7KOE - chains B and D of the 8 polymer chains in the assembly; structure by electron microscopy, 2.90 A resolution.

Chain B:
Molecule: Electron transfer flavoprotein, alpha subunit
From: Thermotoga maritima (strain ATCC 43589 / MSB8 / DSM 3109 / JCM 10099)
UniProt: R4P3F4 (R4P3F4_THEMA); residues 286-623 here correspond to UniProt positions 1-338 (UniProt number = residue number - 285)
Amino-acid sequence (338 residues; row label = number of the first residue in the row):
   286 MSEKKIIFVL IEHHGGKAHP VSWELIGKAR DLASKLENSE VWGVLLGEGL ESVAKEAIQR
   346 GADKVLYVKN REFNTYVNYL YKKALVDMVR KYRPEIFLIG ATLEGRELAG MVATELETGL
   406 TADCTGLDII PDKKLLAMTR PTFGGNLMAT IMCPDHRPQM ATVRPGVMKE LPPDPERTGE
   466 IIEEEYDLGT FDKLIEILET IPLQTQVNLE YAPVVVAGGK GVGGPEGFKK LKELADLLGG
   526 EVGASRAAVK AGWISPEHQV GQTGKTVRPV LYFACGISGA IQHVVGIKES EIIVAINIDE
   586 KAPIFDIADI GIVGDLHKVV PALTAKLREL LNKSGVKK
Unresolved in the structure: 622-623
Ligand contacts:
  - FAD (flavin-adenine dinucleotide), molecule 1: Leu405, Thr406, Ala407, Arg425, Thr427, Ala434, Ile436
  - FAD, molecule 2: Gly504, Lys505, Gly506, Ser530, Arg531, Ala532, Gln544, Val545, Gly546, Gln547, Thr548, Gly549, Gly561, Ile562, Ser563, Gly564, Ala565, Gln567, His568, Ile581, Asn582, Ile583, Asp584, Ala587, Gly599, Asp600, Leu601, His602

Chain D:
Molecule: Ferredoxin-like protein
From: Thermotoga maritima (strain ATCC 43589 / MSB8 / DSM 3109 / JCM 10099)
UniProt: R4NRM2 (R4NRM2_THEMA); residues 439-530 here correspond to UniProt positions 1-92 (UniProt number = residue number - 438)
Amino-acid sequence (92 residues; row label = number of the first residue in the row):
   439 MRIEDKLYLN RYRTDEENPH LKIKDESICA EKCSDRPCVS CCPADVYEWT ESGMEVKFEG
   499 CLECGTCRIV CPFGNIEWNY PRGNYGVLYK FG
Ion coordination: 4Fe-4S cluster Fe: Cys476, Asn513
Ligand contacts:
  - FAD (flavin-adenine dinucleotide): Glu442, Tyr450, Thr452, Glu497, Gly498
  - 4Fe-4S cluster (SF4), molecule 1: Leu459, Cys480, Pro481, Ala482, Val484, Tyr485, Cys499, Leu500, Glu501, Cys502, Gly503, Thr504, Cys505, Trp516
  - 4Fe-4S cluster (SF4), molecule 2: Ile461, Ile466, Cys467, Cys471, Arg474, Pro475, Cys476, Met492, Cys509, Pro510, Phe511, Asn513, Ile514
Reported in the primary citation:
  - binding site for flavin-adenine dinucleotide: Tyr450, Glu497
  - 4Fe-4S cluster coordination: Cys467, Cys471, Cys476, Cys480, Cys499, Cys502, Cys505, Cys509
  - binding site for 4Fe-4S cluster: Pro481, Val484, Leu500, Thr504

Interface between chain B and chain D:
Residue-residue contacts (17):
  Lys505(B) - Glu493(D)  salt bridge
  Arg531(B) - Glu454(D)
  Arg531(B) - Glu497(D)  salt bridge
  Lys535(B) - Glu493(D)  salt bridge
  Lys535(B) - Val494(D)
  Lys535(B) - Lys495(D)
  Lys535(B) - Glu497(D)  salt bridge
  Gln547(B) - Tyr446(D)
  Thr548(B) - Thr452(D)
  Thr548(B) - Glu454(D)  hydrogen bond
  Ile566(B) - Glu442(D)
  Ile566(B) - Tyr446(D)  hydrophobic
  Gln567(B) - Glu442(D)  hydrogen bond (side chain-backbone)
  Gln567(B) - Leu445(D)
  Gln567(B) - Tyr446(D)
  Val570(B) - Tyr446(D)
  Pro588(B) - Met439(D)  hydrophobic
Interface residues without a listed pair, chain D (12 interface residues in all): Asp443, Phe496
Interface features reported in the paper:
  - residue pairs: Lys505(B)-Glu493(D), Arg531(B)-Glu454(D) (backbone contact), Lys535(B)-Glu497(D), Ile566(B)-Tyr446(D), Val570(B)-Tyr446(D)

In short:
Chain B and chain D form an interface of 9 and 12 residues respectively; the contacts include 2 hydrogen bonds
and 4 salt bridges. Polar contacts include Lys505(B)-Glu493(D), Arg531(B)-Glu497(D) and Lys535(B)-Glu493(D).
The paper describes contacts between Lys505(B) and Glu493(D), Lys535(B) and Glu497(D) and Ile566(B) and
Tyr446(D) among others; a backbone contact between Arg531(B) and Glu454(D). From the paper: a binding site for
4Fe-4S cluster at Pro481(D), Val484(D) and Leu500(D) among others; a binding site for flavin-adenine
dinucleotide at Tyr450(D) and Glu497(D).
Here chain B is Electron transfer flavoprotein, alpha subunit and chain D is Ferredoxin-like protein, both
from Thermotoga maritima (strain ATCC 43589 / MSB8 / DSM 3109 / JCM 10099). Entry 7KOE (Electron bifurcating
flavoprotein Fix/EtfABCX) was determined by electron microscopy.
